Entry 8EC0 (electron microscopy, 3.30 A resolution); this record covers chains F and J of the 30 polymer chains in the assembly.

# Chain F
Molecule: Cytochrome b-c1 complex subunit 7, mitochondrial
Source organism: Saccharomyces cerevisiae
UniProtKB: P00128 (QCR7_YEAST); residue numbers follow UniProt; this construct covers 1-127
Chain sequence (127 residues; row label = number of the first residue in the row):
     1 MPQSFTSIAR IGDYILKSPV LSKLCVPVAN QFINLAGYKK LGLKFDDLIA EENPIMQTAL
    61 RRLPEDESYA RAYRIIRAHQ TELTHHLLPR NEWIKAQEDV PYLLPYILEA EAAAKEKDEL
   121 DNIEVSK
Disordered / not traced: 1

# Chain J
Molecule: Cytochrome b
Source organism: Saccharomyces cerevisiae
Notes: EC 7.1.1.8
UniProtKB: P00163 (CYB_YEAST); residues 1-385 here = UniProt positions 1-385
Chain sequence (385 residues; row label = number of the first residue in the row):
     1 MAFRKSNVYL SLVNSYIIDS PQPSSINYWW NMGSLLGLCL VIQIVTGIFM AMHYSSNIEL
    61 AFSSVEHIMR DVHNGYILRY LHANGASFFF MVMFMHMAKG LYYGSYRSPR VTLWNVGVII
   121 FILTIATAFL GYCCVYGQMS HWGATVITNL FSAIPFVGND IVSWLWGGFS VSNPTIQRFF
   181 ALHYLVPFII AAMVIMHLMA LHIHGSSNPL GITGNLDRIP MHSYFIFKDL VTVFLFMLIL
   241 ALFVFYSPNT LGHPDNYIPG NPLVTPASIV PEWYLLPFYA ILRSIPDKLL GVITMFAAIL
   301 VLLVLPFTDR SVVRGNTFKV LSKFFFFIFV FNFVLLGQIG ACHVEVPYVL MGQIATFIYF
   361 AYFLIIVPVI STIENVLFYI GRVNK
Swiss-Prot annotation at these positions:
  - binding site (a ubiquinone): Tyr16, His202
  - binding site (heme b): His82, His96, His183, His197
  - natural variant: Ile122 (I122T: In strain: ATCC 44821 / 777-3A), Ile269 (I269ID: In strain: D273-10B/A21)
  - mutagenesis: Gly131 (G131S: In W7: Causes respiratory deficiency)
Metal / ion sites: heme Fe site 1: His96, His197; heme Fe site 2 near His183 (its only coordinating residue here)
Ligand contacts:
  - heme (HEM), molecule 1: Trp30, Gly33, Ser34, Leu36, Gly37, Phe89, Met93, His96, Met97, Lys99, Gly100, Ser105, Arg110, Leu113, Trp114, Gly117, Val118, Ile120, Phe121, Val194, His197, Leu198, Leu201, Gly205, Ser206, Ser207
  - heme (HEM), molecule 2: Leu40, Gln43, Ile44, Gly47, Ile48, Met50, Ala51, Tyr54, Val65, Arg79, His82, Ala86, Phe89, Phe90, Gly131, Val135, Phe180, His183, Tyr184, Pro187, Asn256, Tyr274
  - phosphatidylglycerol (PGT; (1S)-2-{[{[(2R)-2,3-dihydroxypropyl]oxy}(hydroxy)phosphoryl]oxy}-1-[(palmitoyloxy)methyl]ethyl stearate), molecule 1: Arg4, Val13, Ile17, Ile18, His222, Ile226, Asp229
  - phosphatidylglycerol (PGT), molecule 2: Asn27, Tyr28, Trp29, Met95
  - UQ6 (5-(3,7,11,15,19,23-hexamethyl-tetracosa-2,6,10,14,18,22-hexaenyl)-2,3-dimethoxy-6-methyl-benzene-1,4-diol): Tyr16, Gln22, Ser34, Val41, Ile44, Leu198, Leu201, Met221, Asp229
Reported in the primary citation:
  - binding site for phosphatidylglycerol: Arg4

# How chain F and chain J interact
Residue-residue contacts - 51 pairs, chain F then chain J:
  Pro2(F) with Asp309(J); Arg310(J)
  Gln3(F) with Arg310(J); Asn375(J)
  Phe5(F) with Val312(J), hydrophobic
  Ile8(F) with Tyr379(J)
  Ala9(F) with Tyr379(J), hydrophobic
  Ile11(F) with Val376(J), hydrophobic
  Gly12(F) with Tyr379(J)
  Ile15(F) with Ile380(J), hydrophobic
  Leu16(F) with Ile380(J), hydrophobic; Lys385(J)
  Ala29(F) with Leu377(J), hydrophobic; Ile380(J), hydrophobic; Gly381(J)
  Phe32(F) with Val320(J), hydrophobic; Glu374(J); Phe378(J), hydrophobic
  Ile33(F) with Leu377(J); Phe378(J), hydrophobic
  Leu35(F) with Val320(J), hydrophobic
  Ala36(F) with Phe318(J)
  Tyr38(F) with Phe318(J), hydrophobic
  Phe45(F) with Phe378(J), hydrophobic; Arg382(J)
  Asp47(F) with Ile212(J)
  Leu48(F) with Gly211(J); Ile212(J), hydrophobic; Phe318(J), hydrophobic
  Ile49(F) with Val312(J), hydrophobic; Val313(J), hydrophobic
  Ala50(F) with Val312(J), hydrogen bond (backbone-backbone); Arg314(J)
  Glu52(F) with Ser108(J), hydrogen bond; Pro109(J); Arg314(J)
  Arg71(F) with Thr213(J)
  Ala72(F) with Leu216(J), hydrophobic
  Ile75(F) with Ile212(J), hydrophobic; Thr213(J)
  Ile76(F) with Leu216(J), hydrophobic
  Ala78(F) with Leu210(J)
  His79(F) with Ser25(J), hydrogen bond; Asn208(J); Ile212(J); Thr213(J), hydrogen bond (side chain-backbone)
  Glu82(F) with Ser25(J); Asn27(J)
  Leu83(F) with Ser24(J)
  Pro101(F) with Arg382(J)
  Leu104(F) with Tyr379(J), hydrophobic
Also at the interface, not in a pair above, chain F (35 interface residues in all): Gly37, Asp46, His85, Asp99
Also at the interface, not in a pair above, chain J (32 interface residues in all): Pro209, Gly214, Asp217, Val383

# Overview
35 residues of chain F and 32 residues of chain J are in contact; the contacts include 4 hydrogen bonds. Polar
contacts include Glu52(F)-Ser108(J), His79(F)-Ser25(J) and His79(F)-Thr213(J). Chain J binds
phosphatidylglycerol, heme and compound UQ6. From the paper: a binding site for phosphatidylglycerol at
Arg4(J).
Chain F is Cytochrome b-c1 complex subunit 7, mitochondrial and chain J is Cytochrome b, both from
Saccharomyces cerevisiae; the structure, III2IV respiratory supercomplex from Saccharomyces cerevisiae
cardiolipin-lacking mutant, was determined by electron microscopy (same publication as 8E7S).
